Entry 9GAA (X-ray diffraction, 2.10 A resolution); this record covers chain A.

[Chain A]
Name: Protein (glycosylasparaginase)
Organism: Elizabethkingia meningoseptica
Notes: EC 3.5.1.26
Reference sequence: Q47898 (ASPG_FLAME); residues 1-295 here correspond to UniProt positions 46-340 (UniProt number = residue number + 45)
Amino-acid sequence (295 residues; numbered 1 to 295; the number before each row is that of its first residue):
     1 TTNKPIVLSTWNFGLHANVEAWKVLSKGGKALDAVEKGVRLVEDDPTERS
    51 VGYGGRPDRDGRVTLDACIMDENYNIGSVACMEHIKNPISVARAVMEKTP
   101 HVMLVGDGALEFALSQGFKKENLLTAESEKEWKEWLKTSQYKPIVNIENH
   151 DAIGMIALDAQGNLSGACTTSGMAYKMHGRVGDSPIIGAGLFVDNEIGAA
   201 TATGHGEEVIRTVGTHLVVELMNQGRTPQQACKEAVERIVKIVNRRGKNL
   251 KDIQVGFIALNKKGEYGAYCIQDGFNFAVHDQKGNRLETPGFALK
Unresolved in the structure: 1, 137-150, 295
Differences from the reference sequence: engineered mutation A152 (Thr197 in Q47898)
UniProt features mapped onto this chain:
  - binding site (substrate): R180 to D183, T203 to G206
From the paper describing this entry:
  - mutagenesis - T152A: abolished catalytic activity
  - mutagenesis - T170A, T170C, T170S: decreased catalytic activity
  - catalytic residues: D151, T170 (proposed by the authors, not directly observed)

[Overview]
Curated annotation (UniProt) lists 8 substrate-binding residues. From the paper: catalytic residues D151 and
T170; T170A, T170C and T170S reduce catalytic activity.
Chain A is Protein (glycosylasparaginase) (Elizabethkingia meningoseptica); the structure, Precursor of the
T152A mutant glycosylasparaginase from flavobacterium meningosepticum, was determined by X-ray diffraction
(same publication as 9GAC and 9GAF).
